Entry 7Z6Q (electron microscopy, 2.50 A resolution); this record covers chains A and D of the 12 polymer chains in the assembly.

Chain A:
Molecule: Photosystem P840 reaction center, large subunit
From: Chlorobaculum tepidum TLS
UniProtKB: Q8KAY0 (Q8KAY0_CHLTE); numbering as in UniProt (aligned over 1-731)
Sequence (731 residues; row label = number of the first residue in the row):
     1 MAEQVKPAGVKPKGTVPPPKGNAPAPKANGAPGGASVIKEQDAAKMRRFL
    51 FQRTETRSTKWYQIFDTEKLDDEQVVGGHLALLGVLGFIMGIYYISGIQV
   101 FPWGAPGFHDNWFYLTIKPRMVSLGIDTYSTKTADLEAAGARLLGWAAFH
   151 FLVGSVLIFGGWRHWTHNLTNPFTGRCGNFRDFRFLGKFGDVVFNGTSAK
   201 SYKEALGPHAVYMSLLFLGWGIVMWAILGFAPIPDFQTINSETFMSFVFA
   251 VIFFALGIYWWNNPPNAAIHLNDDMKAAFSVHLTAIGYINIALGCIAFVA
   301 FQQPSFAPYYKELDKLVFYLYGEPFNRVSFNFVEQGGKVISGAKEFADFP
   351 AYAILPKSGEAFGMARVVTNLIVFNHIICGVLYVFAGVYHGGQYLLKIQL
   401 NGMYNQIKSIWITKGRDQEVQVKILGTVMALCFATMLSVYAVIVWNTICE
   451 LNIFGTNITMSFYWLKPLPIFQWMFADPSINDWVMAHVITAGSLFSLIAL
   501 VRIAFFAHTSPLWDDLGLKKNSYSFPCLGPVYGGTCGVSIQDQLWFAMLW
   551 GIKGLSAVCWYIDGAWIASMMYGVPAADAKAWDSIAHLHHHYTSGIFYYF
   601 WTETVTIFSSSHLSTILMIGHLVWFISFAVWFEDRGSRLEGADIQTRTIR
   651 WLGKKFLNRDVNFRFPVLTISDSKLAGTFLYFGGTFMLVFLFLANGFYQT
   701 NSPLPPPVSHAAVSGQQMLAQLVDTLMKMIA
Not modelled in the structure: 1-41, 709-731
Bound ions: bacteriochlorophyll a Mg site 1 near Glu242 (its only coordinating residue here); bacteriochlorophyll a Mg site 2 near Asn375 (its only coordinating residue here); 4Fe-4S cluster Fe: Cys527, Cys536 (shared with 2 residues of chain a); Ca2+: Asp563, Glu603, Phe692, Asn695, Gly696
Ligand contacts:
  - bacteriochlorophyll a (BCL), molecule 1: Trp61, Tyr62, Gln63, Ile64, Phe65, Asp66, Thr67, Lys276, Phe279, Leu283, Leu382, Tyr383, Phe385, Ala386, Tyr389, His390, Gln393, Tyr523, Gln541, Leu544, Trp545, Met548, Leu675, Phe679
  - bacteriochlorophyll a (BCL), molecule 2: Phe65, Thr67, Leu70, Val75, Gly78, His79, Leu82, Trp165, Met275, Ala278, Phe279, His282, Leu283, Ile286
  - bacteriochlorophyll a (BCL), molecule 3: Asp72, Val75, Val76, His79, Leu80, Leu83, Phe149, Leu152, Val153, Val156, Leu157, Phe180, Phe183, Phe185, Phe194, Thr197, Ser198, Ala199, Lys200, Ser201, Tyr202, Ala205, Pro208, His209, Tyr212, Leu216
  - bacteriochlorophyll a (BCL), molecule 4: Leu80, Val156, Leu157, Phe159, Gly160, Arg163, His164, Asn168, Leu169, Thr170, Asn171, Pro172, Arg176, Gly178, Asn179, Phe183, Phe185, Leu186, Tyr212, Leu215, Leu216
  - bacteriochlorophyll a (BCL), molecule 5: Leu83, Leu86, Gly87, Met90, Tyr94, Ile117, Arg120, Met121, Leu124, Trp146, Phe149, His150, Val153, Gly154, Leu157, Met213, Leu216, Phe217, Trp220, Val223, Ile289
  - bacteriochlorophyll a (BCL), molecule 6: Leu83, Tyr202, Lys203, Ala205, Leu206, His209, Ala210, Met213, Leu216, Gly219, Trp220, Val223, Pro265, Ala267, Leu271, Asn272, Ala278, Val281, His282, Ala285, Ile286, Trp411
  - bacteriochlorophyll a (BCL), molecule 7: Leu86, Ile89, Met90, Tyr93, Thr116, Ile117, Pro119, Arg120, Ser123, Phe217, Phe236, Gln237, Thr238, Ile239, Ser241, Glu242, Met245, Ser246, Phe249, Ile286, Asn290, Leu293, Phe301, Ser305, Phe306, Tyr309, Tyr310, Ile372, Asn375, His376, Cys379, Tyr383
  - bacteriochlorophyll a (BCL), molecule 8: Tyr93, Trp112, Phe113, Thr116, Ile117, Leu371, Ile372, Phe374, Asn375, Ile378, Cys379, Leu382, Phe679, Phe682, Gly683, Phe686, Met687, Val689, Phe690, Leu693
  - bacteriochlorophyll a (BCL), molecule 9: Asp110, Asn111, Trp112, Phe113, Leu320, Tyr321, Gly322, His612, Thr615, Ile616, Ile619, Met687, Phe690
  - bacteriochlorophyll a (BCL), molecule 10: Ala268, His270, Leu271, Ala277, Ser280, Val281, Thr284, Ala285, Tyr288, Val384, Gly387, Val388, Gly391, Gly392, Tyr394, Leu395, Ile410, Trp411, Ile412, Lys414, Gly415, Ile424, Leu500, Ala504, Phe505
  - bacteriochlorophyll a (BCL), molecule 11: Leu431, Phe433, Ala434, Thr435, Ser438, Pro467, Leu468, Phe471, Phe475, Asp482, Trp483, Ala486, His487, Thr490
  - chlorophyll a (CLA), molecule 1: Met429, Cys432, Phe433, Met436, Leu437, Tyr440, Phe495, Ile498, Arg502, Phe546, Leu549, Trp550
  - chlorophyll a (CLA), molecule 2: Met436, Tyr440, Ala441, Val444, Thr447, Ile448, Phe454, Phe495, Leu549, Trp550, Ile552, Lys553, Met570, Ile596, Phe597, Phe600, Trp624, Tyr681
  - chlorophyll a (CLA), molecule 3: Met618, Ile619, His621, Leu622, Trp624, Phe625, Phe628
  - chlorophyll a (CLA), molecule 4: Leu622, Val623, Phe625, Ile626, Phe628, Ala629, Phe632, Asp634, Ser637, Arg638, Gly641, Ala642, Gln645
  - F39 ([(2R,3S,4S,5R,6R)-6-[(10E,12E,14E)-2,6,10,14,19,23-hexamethyl-25-(2,3,6-trimethylphenyl)pentacosa-6,8,10,12,14,16,18,20,22,24-decaen-2-yl]oxy-3,4,5-tris(oxidanyl)oxan-2-yl]methyl dodecanoate): Phe236, Gln237, Tyr288, Ala292, Leu293, Cys295, Ile296, Ala297, Val299, Ala300, Phe301, Gln303, Ser305, Phe306, Ile372, His376, Ile424, Val501, Ala504, Phe505
  - Bacteriochlorophyll A isomer (GS0), molecule 1: Met436, Tyr440, Ile443, Val488, Gly492, Ile552, Lys553, Gly554, Ser556, Ala557, Trp560, Ile567, Ile596, Phe600, Thr604, Ile607, Phe608, Leu617, His621, Trp624, Tyr681, Thr685, Leu688, Val689, Phe692
  - Bacteriochlorophyll A isomer (GS0), molecule 2: Phe597, Phe600, Trp601
  - IKV ([(2R)-2-hexadecanoyloxy-3-[(2S,3S,4R,5R,6S)-6-(hydroxymethyl)-3,4,5-tris(oxidanyl)oxan-2-yl]oxy-propyl] hexadecanoate): Ile291, Cys295, Phe298, Arg366, Ile377, Val381, Phe385, Met474, Phe475, Ala476, Asp477, Asn481, Asp482, Met485, Ala486, Ile489, Thr490, Gly492, Ser493, Leu494, Gly551, Gly554, Leu555, Val558, Tyr561, Ile562, Gly564, Tyr592, Gln699
  - 4Fe-4S cluster (SF4): Cys527, Gly529, Pro530, Cys536, Glu633, Ile670
What the authors report for this chain:
  - binding site for Bacteriochlorophyll A isomer: Trp601 (from molecular simulation)

Chain D:
Molecule: P840 reaction center 17 kDa protein
From: Chlorobaculum tepidum TLS
UniProtKB: Q8KEP5 (PSCD_CHLTE); residues 1-143 here = UniProt positions 1-143
Sequence (143 residues; each row starts with the number of its first residue):
     1 MQPQLSRPQTASNQVRKAVSGPWSGNAVHKAEKYFITSAKRDRDGKLQIE
    51 LVPASGRRKLSPTPEMIRRLIDGEIEIYILTTQPDIAIDMNKEIIDMENR
   101 YVIDFDKRGVKWTMREIPVFYHEGKGLCVELHNKIYTLDQFFK
Not modelled in the structure: 1-17, 102-108

How chain A and chain D interact:
Contacting residue pairs (20; chain A residue first):
  Gln399(A) with Trp23(D)
  Tyr404(A) with Trp23(D)
  Asn405(A) with Trp23(D); Ser24(D), hydrogen bond (side chain-backbone)
  Arg416(A) with Trp23(D)
  Asp417(A) with Trp23(D)
  Gln418(A) with Pro22(D); Trp23(D)
  Gln421(A) with Trp23(D)
  His508(A) with Ala27(D)
  Thr509(A) with Pro22(D); Ala27(D)
  Asp514(A) with Ala27(D); Lys30(D), salt bridge
  Asp515(A) with Lys30(D), salt bridge
  Gly517(A) with Val28(D)
  Leu518(A) with Val28(D)
  Lys519(A) with Asn26(D), hydrogen bond; Ala27(D); Val28(D)

In short:
The interface between chain A and chain D involves 14 residues on one side and 7 on the other, with 2 hydrogen
bonds and 2 salt bridges. Among the polar pairs are Asp514(A)-Lys30(D), Asp515(A)-Lys30(D) and
Asn405(A)-Ser24(D). The paper reports a binding site for Bacteriochlorophyll A isomer at Trp601(A).
Chain A is Photosystem P840 reaction center, large subunit and chain D is P840 reaction center 17 kDa protein,
both from Chlorobaculum tepidum TLS; the structure, Cryo-EM structure of the whole photosynthetic complex from
the green sulfur bacteria, was determined by electron microscopy.
